4GOJ - chains A and C; structure by X-ray diffraction, 2.10 A resolution.

== Chain A ==
Protein: ADP-ribosylation factor-like protein 3
Organism: Mus musculus
UniProtKB: Q9WUL7 (ARL3_MOUSE); residues 1-182 here = UniProt positions 1-182
Chain sequence (189 residues; row label = number of the first residue in the row):
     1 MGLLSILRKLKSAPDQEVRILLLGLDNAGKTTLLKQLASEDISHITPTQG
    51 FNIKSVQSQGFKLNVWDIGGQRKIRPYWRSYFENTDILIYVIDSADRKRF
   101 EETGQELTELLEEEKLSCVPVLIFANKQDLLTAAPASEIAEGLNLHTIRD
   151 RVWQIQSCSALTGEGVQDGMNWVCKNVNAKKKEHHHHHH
Unresolved in the structure: 1-2, 178-189
Construct notes: expression tag (183-189)
Curated features (UniProtKB/Swiss-Prot):
  - binding site (GTP): G24 to T31, T48, D67 to Q71, N126 to D129, S159 to L161
  - binding site (Mg(2+)): T31, T48
  - modified residue: S5 (Phosphoserine)
  - lipidation: G2 (N-myristoyl glycine)
  - mutagenesis: T31 (T31N: Inhibits interaction with PDE6D), Q49 (Q49L: Does not reduce the interaction with RP2), Q71 (Q71L: Does not inhibit interaction with PDE6D; Q71L: Inhibits RP2-dependent GTP-hydrolysis rate), K98 (K98Q: Does not reduce the interaction with RP2), E164 (E164A: Reduces the interaction with RP2; when associated with A-168), D168 (D168A: Reduces the interaction with RP2; when associated with A-164)
Metal / ion sites: Mg2+: T31, T48 (together with GMP-PNP)
Small-molecule neighbours: GMP-PNP (GNP; phosphoaminophosphonic acid-guanylate ester): L25, D26, N27, A28, G29, K30, T31, T32, I45, T46, P47, T48, G69, G70, Q71, N126, K127, D129, L130, S159, A160, L161

== Chain C ==
Protein: Protein unc-119 homolog A
Organism: Homo sapiens
UniProtKB: Q13432 (U119A_HUMAN); numbering as in UniProt (aligned over 1-240)
Chain sequence (240 residues; row label = number of the first residue in the row):
     1 MKVKKGGGGAGTATESAPGPSGQSVAPIPQPPAESESGSESEPDAGPGPR
    51 PGPLQRKQPIGPEDVLGLQRITGDYLCSPEENIYKIDFVRFKIRDMDSGT
   101 VLFEIKKPPVSERLPINRRDLDPNAGRFVRYQFTPAFLRLRQVGATVEFT
   151 VGDKPVNNFRMIERHYFRNQLLKSFDFHFGFCIPSSKNTCEHIYDFPPLS
   201 EELISEMIRHPYETQSDSFYFVDDRLVMHNKADYSYSGTP
Unresolved in the structure: 1-58, 108-125, 238-240
Curated features (UniProtKB/Swiss-Prot):
  - binding site (tetradecanoate): Y131
  - modified residue (Phosphoserine): S37, S39, S41
  - natural variant: G22 (G22V: In IMD13; uncertain significance), K57 to P240 (deletion: In CORD24), E201 to P240 (deletion: In CORD24; uncertain significance)
  - mutagenesis: P29 to P32 (Impairs interaction with LCK), S37 (S37A: Loss of phosphorylation; when associated with A-39 and A-41), S39 (S39A: Loss of phosphorylation; when associated with A-37 and A-41), S41 (S41A: Loss of phosphorylation; when associated with A-37 and A-39)

== How chain A and chain C interact ==
Pairs across the interface (45):
  L4(A) with Q142(C); I193(C), hydrophobic
  A38(A) with R94(C), hydrogen bond (backbone-side chain); M96(C)
  S39(A) with R94(C), hydrogen bond (backbone-side chain)
  E40(A) with K92(C), salt bridge; R94(C), salt bridge; E191(C)
  Q49(A) with S186(C); K187(C), hydrogen bond (backbone-backbone)
  G50(A) with S186(C); N188(C)
  F51(A) with F149(C), hydrophobic; F179(C), hydrophobic; F181(C); N188(C), hydrogen bond (backbone-side chain); T189(C), hydrogen bond (backbone-backbone)
  N52(A) with T189(C), hydrogen bond
  I53(A) with F177(C), hydrophobic; F179(C), hydrophobic; T189(C), hydrogen bond (backbone-backbone); C190(C); E191(C), hydrogen bond (backbone-backbone)
  K54(A) with E191(C), salt bridge
  S55(A) with F177(C); E191(C), hydrogen bond (backbone-backbone); H192(C), hydrogen bond (backbone-side chain); I193(C), hydrogen bond (backbone-backbone)
  V56(A) with I193(C)
  Q57(A) with F175(C); H192(C); I193(C), hydrogen bond (backbone-backbone); Y194(C); D195(C)
  S58(A) with D195(C), hydrogen bond
  N64(A) with F177(C)
  W66(A) with F177(C), hydrophobic; F179(C)
  I74(A) with I183(C), hydrophobic
  Y77(A) with F181(C), hydrophobic; I183(C), hydrophobic; P184(C)
  S80(A) with F181(C)
  Y81(A) with F181(C), hydrogen bond (side chain-backbone); I183(C)
Also at the interface, not in a pair above, chain A (22 interface residues in all): L3, Q59
Also at the interface, not in a pair above, chain C (24 interface residues in all): T146, H178, C182

== Overview ==
Chain A and chain C form an interface of 22 and 24 residues respectively; the contacts include 14 hydrogen
bonds and 3 salt bridges. Polar contacts include E40(A)-K92(C), E40(A)-R94(C) and K54(A)-E191(C). Ligands of
chain A: GMP-PNP.
Chain A is ADP-ribosylation factor-like protein 3 (Mus musculus) and chain C is Protein unc-119 homolog A
(Homo sapiens); the structure, The Crystal Structure of full length Arl3GppNHp in complex with UNC119a, was
determined by X-ray diffraction together with 4GOK from the same study.
